1HGA - chains A and C of the 4 polymer chains in the assembly; structure by X-ray diffraction, 2.10 A resolution.

Chain A (and C):
Protein: Hemoglobin (deoxy) (alpha chain)
Source organism: Homo sapiens
Notes: chain C of this document is another copy of the same molecule, construct and numbering; everything in this record applies to it too
UniProtKB: P69905 (HBA_HUMAN); numbering as in UniProt (aligned over 1-141)
Chain sequence (141 residues; numbered 1 to 141; the number before each row is that of its first residue):
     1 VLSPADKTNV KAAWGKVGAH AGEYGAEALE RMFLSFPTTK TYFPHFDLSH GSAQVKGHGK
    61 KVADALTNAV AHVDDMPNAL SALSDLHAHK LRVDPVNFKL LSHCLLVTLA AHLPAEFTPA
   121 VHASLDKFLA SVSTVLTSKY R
Ion coordination: heme Fe near H87 (its only coordinating residue here)
Residues lining bound ligands: heme (HEM): M32, T39, Y42, F43, H45, F46, H58, K61, V62, A65, L66, L83, L86, H87, L91, V93, N97, F98, L101, V132, S133, L136
UniProt features mapped onto this chain:
  - site: K61 (Not glycated)

Chain A / chain C interface:
Pairs across the interface (4; chain A residue first):
  D126(A) - R141(C)  salt bridge
  K127(A) - R141(C)  hydrogen bond (side chain-backbone)
  R141(A) - D126(C)  salt bridge
  R141(A) - K127(C)  hydrogen bond (backbone-side chain)
Other interface residues (no listed pair), chain A (6 interface residues in all): V1, A123, A130
Other interface residues (no listed pair), chain C (6 interface residues in all): V1, A123, A130

Summary:
The chain A/chain C interface involves 6 residues from each chain, with 2 hydrogen bonds and 2 salt bridges.
Among the polar pairs are D126(A)-R141(C) and K127(A)-R141(C). Ligands of chain A: heme.
Both chains are Hemoglobin (deoxy) (alpha chain) (Homo sapiens). Entry 1HGA (High resolution crystal
structures and comparisons of T state deoxyhaemoglobin and two liganded T-state haemoglobins:
t(alpha-oxy)haemoglobin ...) was determined by X-ray diffraction together with 1HGB and 1HGC from the same
study.
